PDB entry 7YV3 | X-ray diffraction, 2.00 A resolution | chain A

Chain A:
Molecule: Lime
Source organism: Aequorea victoria
Chain sequence (236 residues; each row starts with the number of its first residue; note: 2 numbers in that range are skipped by the numbering (no residue carries them; nothing is unmodelled there)):
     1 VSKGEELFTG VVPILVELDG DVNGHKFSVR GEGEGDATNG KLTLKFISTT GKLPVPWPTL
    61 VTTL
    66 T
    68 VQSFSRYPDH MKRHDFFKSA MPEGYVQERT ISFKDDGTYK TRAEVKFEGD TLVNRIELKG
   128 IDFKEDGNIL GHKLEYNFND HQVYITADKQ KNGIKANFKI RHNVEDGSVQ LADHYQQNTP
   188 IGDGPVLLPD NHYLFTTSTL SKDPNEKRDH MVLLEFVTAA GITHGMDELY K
Unresolved in the structure: 1, 230-238
Modified / non-standard residues: Thr66 ({2-[(1R,2R)-1-amino-2-hydroxypropyl]-4-(4-hydroxybenzylidene)-5-oxo-4,5-dihydro-1H-imidazol-1-yl}acetic acid; CRO)
Covalently attached groups: covalent link Leu64-Thr66; covalent link Thr66-Val68
What the authors report for this chain:
  - conformationally variable residues (side-chain flip): Asp147 to His148

Overview:
From the paper: conformational variability at Asp147.
Chain A is Lime (Aequorea victoria); the structure, genetically encoded pH sensor Lime at pH10, was determined
by X-ray diffraction, deposited together with 7YV5.
